8CGA - chain A; structure by X-ray diffraction, 1.30 A resolution.

[Chain A]
Name: Deoxyuridine 5'-triphosphate nucleotidohydrolase
From: Mycobacterium tuberculosis
Notes: EC 3.6.1.23; engineered mutation(s): delta 133A-137S
UniProtKB: P9WNS5 (DUT_MYCTU); aligned to UniProt positions 1-149 over residues 1-149 (the alignment contains insertions or deletions, so no single offset holds)
Sequence (169 residues; each row starts with the number of its first residue; numbers below 1 keep their minus sign (Met-19 is residue -19)):
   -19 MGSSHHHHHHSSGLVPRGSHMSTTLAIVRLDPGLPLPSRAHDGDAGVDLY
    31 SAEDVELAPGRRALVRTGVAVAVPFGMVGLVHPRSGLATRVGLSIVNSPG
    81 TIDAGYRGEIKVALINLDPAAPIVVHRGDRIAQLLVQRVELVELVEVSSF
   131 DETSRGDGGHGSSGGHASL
Disordered / not traced: -19 to -11, 131-134, 136-149
Sequence notes: initiating methionine (-19); expression tag (-18 to 0)
Ligand contacts: DUP (2'-deoxyuridine 5'-alpha,beta-imido-triphosphate): Ala20, Val61, Pro63, Arg64, Ser65, Gly66, Asn77, Gly80, Thr81, Ile82, Asp83, Tyr86, Glu89, Ile90, Lys91, Gln113, Arg135
Curated features (UniProtKB/Swiss-Prot):
  - binding site (substrate): Arg64 to Gly66, Asn77, Thr81 to Asp83, Lys91
What the authors report for this chain:
  - binding site for DUP: Arg64, Ser65, Gly66, Asn77, Asp83, Tyr86, Lys91, Gln113, Arg135

[In short]
Bound to chain A: compound DUP. UniProt lists 8 substrate-binding residues. The paper reports a binding site
for DUP at Arg64, Ser65 and Gly66 among others.
Chain A is Deoxyuridine 5'-triphosphate nucleotidohydrolase (Mycobacterium tuberculosis); the structure,
Structure of Mycobacterium tuberculosis dUTPase delta 133A-137S mutant, was determined by X-ray diffraction,
deposited together with 8P8O.
